Entry 4DCT (X-ray diffraction, 2.30 A resolution); this record covers chain A.

Chain A:
Molecule: GTP-binding protein enga
Source organism: Bacillus subtilis
UniProt: P50743 (DER_BACSU); numbering as in UniProt (aligned over 1-436)
Sequence (456 residues; row label = number of the first residue in the row; numbers below 1 keep their minus sign (Met-19 is residue -19)):
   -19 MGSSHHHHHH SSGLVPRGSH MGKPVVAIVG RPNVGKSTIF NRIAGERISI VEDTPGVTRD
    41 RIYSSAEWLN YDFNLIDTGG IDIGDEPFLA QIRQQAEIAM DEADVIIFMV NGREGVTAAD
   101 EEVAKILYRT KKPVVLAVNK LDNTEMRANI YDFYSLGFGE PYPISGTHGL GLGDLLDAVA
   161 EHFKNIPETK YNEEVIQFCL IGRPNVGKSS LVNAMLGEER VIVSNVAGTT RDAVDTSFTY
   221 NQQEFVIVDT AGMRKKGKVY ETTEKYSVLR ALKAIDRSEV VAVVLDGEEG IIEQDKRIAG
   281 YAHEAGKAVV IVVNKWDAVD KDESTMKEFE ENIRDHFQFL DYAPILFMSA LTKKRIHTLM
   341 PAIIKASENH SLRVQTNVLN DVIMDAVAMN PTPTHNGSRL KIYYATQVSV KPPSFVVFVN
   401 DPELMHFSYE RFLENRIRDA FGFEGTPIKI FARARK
Unresolved in the structure: -19 to 2, 22, 30-40, 61-66, 122-128, 206-211, 435-436
Sequence notes: expression tag (-19 to 0)
Small-molecule neighbours:
  - GDP (guanosine-5'-diphosphate), molecule 1: Arg11, Pro12, Asn13, Val14, Gly15, Lys16, Ser17, Thr18, Arg93, Asn119, Lys120, Ser145, Gly146, Thr147
  - GDP, molecule 2: Arg183, Pro184, Asn185, Val186, Gly187, Lys188, Ser189, Ser190, Lys236, Glu268, Asn294, Lys295, Asp297, Ala298, Ser329, Ala330, Leu331
What the authors report for this chain:
  - mutagenesis - K16A, D122N, K188A: decreased catalytic activity on GTP
  - mutagenesis - K16A: abolished catalytic activity on in the absence of potassium
  - mutagenesis - D122N: increased catalytic activity (XTPase activity)

Summary:
Ligands of chain A: GDP. The paper reports that K16A, D122N and K188A reduce catalytic activity on GTP; K16A
abolishes catalytic activity on in the absence of potassium.
Chain A is GTP-binding protein enga (Bacillus subtilis); the structure, Crystal Structure of B. subtilis EngA
in complex with half-occupacy GDP, was determined by X-ray diffraction (same publication as 4DCS, 4DCU and
4DCV).
